Entry 3JR9 (X-ray diffraction, 2.90 A resolution); this record covers chains A and D of the 4 polymer chains in the assembly.

== Chain A ==
Name: DNA-binding protein fis
Source organism: Escherichia coli
UniProtKB: P0A6R3 (FIS_ECOLI); residue numbers follow UniProt; this construct covers 1-98
Chain sequence (98 residues; numbered 1 to 98; the number before each row is that of its first residue):
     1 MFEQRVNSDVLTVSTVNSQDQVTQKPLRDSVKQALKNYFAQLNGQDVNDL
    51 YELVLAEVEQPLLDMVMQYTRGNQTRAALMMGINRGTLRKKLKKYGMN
Unresolved in the structure: 1-7
Swiss-Prot annotation at these positions:
  - DNA-binding region: Gln-74 to Lys-93 (H-T-H motif)
  - region: Asn-17 to Gly-44 (Required for the stimulation of HIN-mediated recombination)

== Chain D ==
Molecule: 27-nt DNA strand
Sequence (27 nucleotides; row label = number of the first residue in the row):
     1 AAATTTGCTCAAAATTTAAACAAATTT

== How chain A and chain D interact ==
Residue-residue contacts (13):
  Gly-72(A) with DT6(D), phosphate contact
  Asn-73(A) with DT5(D), hydrogen bond to the phosphate; DT6(D), phosphate contact
  Gln-74(A) with DT6(D), hydrogen bond to the phosphate; DG7(D), hydrogen bond to the phosphate
  Thr-75(A) with DT5(D), sugar contact; DT6(D), hydrogen bond to the phosphate
  Arg-76(A) with DT5(D), phosphate contact
  Arg-85(A) with DT6(D), base contact; DG7(D), hydrogen bond to the base; DC8(D), base contact
  Arg-89(A) with DT6(D), sugar contact; DG7(D), salt bridge to the phosphate

== In short ==
Chain A and chain D form an interface of 7 and 4 residues respectively; the contacts include 5 hydrogen bonds
and 1 salt bridge. Polar pairs include Arg-85(A)/DG7(D), Asn-73(A)/DT5(D) and Gln-74(A)/DT6(D).
Chain A is DNA-binding protein fis (Escherichia coli) and chain D is a 27-nt DNA strand; the structure,
Crystal structure of Fis bound to 27 bp optimal binding sequence F2, was determined by X-ray diffraction,
deposited together with 3IV5, 3JRA, 3JRB, 3JRC, 3JRD, 3JRE and 4 further entries.
